7E0D - chain A; structure by X-ray diffraction, 2.70 A resolution.

== Chain A ==
Protein: L-glutamate oxidase
From: Streptomyces sp. X-119-6
Notes: EC 1.4.3.11
UniProt: Q8L3C7 (Q8L3C7_9ACTN); residue numbers follow UniProt; this construct covers 16-701
Amino-acid sequence (687 residues; numbered 15 to 701; the number before each row is that of its first residue):
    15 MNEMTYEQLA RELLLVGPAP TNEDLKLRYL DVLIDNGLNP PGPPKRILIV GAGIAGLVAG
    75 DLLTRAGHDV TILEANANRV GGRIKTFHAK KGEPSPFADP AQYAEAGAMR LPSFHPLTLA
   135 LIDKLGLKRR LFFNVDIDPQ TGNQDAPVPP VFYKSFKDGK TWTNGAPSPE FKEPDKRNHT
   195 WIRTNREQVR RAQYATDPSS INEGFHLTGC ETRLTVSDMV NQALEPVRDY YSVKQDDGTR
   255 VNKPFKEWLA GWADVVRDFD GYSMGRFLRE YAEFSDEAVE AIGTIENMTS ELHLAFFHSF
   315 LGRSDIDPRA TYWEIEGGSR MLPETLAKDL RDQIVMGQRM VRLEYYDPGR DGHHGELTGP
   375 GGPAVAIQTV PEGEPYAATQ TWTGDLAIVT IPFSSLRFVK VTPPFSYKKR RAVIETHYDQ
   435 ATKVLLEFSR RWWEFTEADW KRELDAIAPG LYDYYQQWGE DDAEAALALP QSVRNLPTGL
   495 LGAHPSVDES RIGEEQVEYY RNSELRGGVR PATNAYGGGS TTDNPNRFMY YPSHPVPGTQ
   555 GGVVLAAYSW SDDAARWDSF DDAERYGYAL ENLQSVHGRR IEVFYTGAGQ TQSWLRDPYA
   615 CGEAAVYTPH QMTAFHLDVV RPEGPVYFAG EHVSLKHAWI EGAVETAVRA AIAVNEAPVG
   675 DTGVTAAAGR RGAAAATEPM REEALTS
Disordered / not traced: 15-17, 364-371, 388-390, 481-520, 673-701
Construct notes: expression tag (15); engineered mutation Glu305 (Arg in Q8L3C7)
Small-molecule neighbours:
  - arginine (ARG): Met123, Arg124, Glu305, His312, Asp433, Tyr562, Trp564, Glu617, Val620, Ala652, Trp653
  - FAD (flavin-adenine dinucleotide): Val64, Gly65, Ala66, Gly67, Ile68, Ala69, Leu87, Glu88, Ala89, Asn90, Gly95, Gly96, Arg97, Ile98, Ala120, Gly121, Ala122, Met123, Arg124, Leu125, Gln352, Arg353, Met354, Thr404, Ile405, Pro406, Ser409, Ala435, Lys437, Tyr562, Trp608, Tyr613, Glu617, Gly644, Glu645, Ala652, Trp653, Ile654, Glu655, Ala657
Swiss-Prot annotation at these positions:
  - binding site (FAD): Ala69, Glu88, Ala89, Arg97, Met123, Arg124, Met354, Ser409, Glu645, Trp653, Ile654
  - mutagenesis: His312 (H312A: Strong decrease in L-glutamate oxidation. Has little influence on substrate specificity), Trp564 (W564A: Strong decrease in L-glutamate oxidation. Has little influence on substrate specificity)
Reported in the primary citation:
  - binding site for arginine: Arg124, Glu305, Asp433, Tyr562, Trp564, Glu617, Ala652, Trp653
  - conformationally variable residues (loop rearrangement, side-chain flip): Arg124, Glu305, Ser313 to Thr325, Trp564
  - mutagenesis - R305E: increased catalytic activity on l-arginine
  - mutagenesis - R305E: abolished catalytic activity on l-glutamate
  - specificity-determining residues: Glu305, Asp433, Trp564, Glu617
  - mutagenesis - R305E (Tm 71 degC): decreased stability

== In short ==
Bound to chain A: flavin-adenine dinucleotide and arginine. From UniProt: 11 FAD-binding residues and 2
mutagenesis sites. From the paper: a binding site for arginine at Arg124, Glu305 and Asp433 among others;
R305E increases catalytic activity on l-arginine.
Chain A is L-glutamate oxidase (Streptomyces sp. X-119-6); the structure, Structure of L-glutamate oxidase
R305E mutant in complex with L-arginine, was determined by X-ray diffraction (same publication as 7E0C).
